PDB entry 7TKN | electron microscopy, 7.10 A resolution (low resolution: residue-level contacts below are approximate; hydrogen-bond / salt-bridge calls are withheld) | chains B and E of the 27 polymer chains in the assembly

== Chain B ==
Name: ATP synthase subunit alpha
Organism: Saccharomyces cerevisiae
UniProt: P07251 (ATPA_YEAST); residues 1-510 here correspond to UniProt positions 36-545 (UniProt number = residue number + 35)
Amino-acid sequence (510 residues; each row starts with the number of its first residue):
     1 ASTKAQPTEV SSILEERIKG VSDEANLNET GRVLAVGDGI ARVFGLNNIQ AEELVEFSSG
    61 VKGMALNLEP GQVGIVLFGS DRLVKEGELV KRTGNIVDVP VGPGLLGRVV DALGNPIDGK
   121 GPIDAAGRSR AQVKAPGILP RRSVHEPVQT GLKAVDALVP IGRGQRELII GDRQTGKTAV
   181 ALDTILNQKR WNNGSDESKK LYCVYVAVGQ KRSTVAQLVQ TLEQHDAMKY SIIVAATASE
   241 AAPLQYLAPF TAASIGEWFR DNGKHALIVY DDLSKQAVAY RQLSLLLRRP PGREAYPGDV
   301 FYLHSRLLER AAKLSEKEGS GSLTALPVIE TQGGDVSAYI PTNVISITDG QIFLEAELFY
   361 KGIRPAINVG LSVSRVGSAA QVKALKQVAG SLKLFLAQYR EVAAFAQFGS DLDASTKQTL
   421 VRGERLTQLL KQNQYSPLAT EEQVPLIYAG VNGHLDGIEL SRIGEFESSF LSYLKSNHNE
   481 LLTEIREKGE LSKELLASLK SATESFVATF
Not modelled in the structure: 1-2, 510
Swiss-Prot annotation at these positions:
  - binding site (ATP): G171 to T178
  - site: S372 (Required for activity)
  - modified residue (Phosphoserine): S22, S143

== Chain E ==
Name: ATP synthase subunit beta
Organism: Saccharomyces cerevisiae
Notes: EC 7.1.2.2
UniProt: P00830 (ATPB_YEAST); residues 1-478 here correspond to UniProt positions 34-511 (UniProt number = residue number + 33)
Amino-acid sequence (478 residues; each row starts with the number of its first residue):
     1 ASAAQSTPIT GKVTAVIGAI VDVHFEQSEL PAILNALEIK TPQGKLVLEV AQHLGENTVR
    61 TIAMDGTEGL VRGEKVLDTG GPISVPVGRE TLGRIINVIG EPIDERGPIK SKLRKPIHAD
   121 PPSFAEQSTS AEILETGIKV VDLLAPYARG GKIGLFGGAG VGKTVFIQEL INNIAKAHGG
   181 FSVFTGVGER TREGNDLYRE MKETGVINLE GESKVALVFG QMNEPPGARA RVALTGLTIA
   241 EYFRDEEGQD VLLFIDNIFR FTQAGSEVSA LLGRIPSAVG YQPTLATDMG LLQERITTTK
   301 KGSVTSVQAV YVPADDLTDP APATTFAHLD ATTVLSRGIS ELGIYPAVDP LDSKSRLLDA
   361 AVVGQEHYDV ASKVQETLQT YKSLQDIIAI LGMDELSEQD KLTVERARKI QRFLSQPFAV
   421 AEVFTGIPGK LVRLKDTVAS FKAVLEGKYD NIPEHAFYMV GGIEDVVAKA EKLAAEAN
Not modelled in the structure: 1-6, 476-478
Swiss-Prot annotation at these positions:
  - binding site (ATP): G157 to T164
  - modified residue: T79 (Phosphothreonine), T204 (Phosphothreonine), S340 (Phosphoserine)

== How chain B and chain E interact ==
Contacting residue pairs (12):
  L34(B) with H53(E); L54(E); G55(E)
  A35(B) with H53(E)
  I117(B) with A125(E)
  A238(B) with G290(E)
  S239(B) with G290(E); L291(E)
  Y360(B) with Q375(E); E376(E)
  F408(B) with E395(E)
  G409(B) with E395(E)
Interface residues without a listed pair, chain B (13 interface residues in all): V36, R82, D118, Q282, A295
Interface residues without a listed pair, chain E (15 interface residues in all): I33, S277, P283, A286, L396, S397

== In short ==
Chain B and chain E form an interface of 13 and 15 residues respectively. From UniProt: 8 ATP-binding residues
on chain B; 8 ATP-binding residues on chain E.
Here chain B is ATP synthase subunit alpha and chain E is ATP synthase subunit beta, both from Saccharomyces
cerevisiae. Entry 7TKN (Yeast ATP synthase State 3binding(c) with 10 mM ATP backbone model) was determined by
electron microscopy together with 7TJS, 7TJT, 7TJU, 7TJV, 7TJW, 7TJX and 30 further entries from the same
study.
